6RDV - chains V and Y of the 20 polymer chains in the assembly; structure by electron microscopy, 3.10 A resolution.

Chain V:
Name: ATP synthase subunit alpha
From: Polytomella sp. Pringsheim 198.80
UniProtKB: A0ZW40 (A0ZW40_9CHLO); numbering as in UniProt (aligned over 1-562)
Chain sequence (562 residues; each row starts with the number of its first residue):
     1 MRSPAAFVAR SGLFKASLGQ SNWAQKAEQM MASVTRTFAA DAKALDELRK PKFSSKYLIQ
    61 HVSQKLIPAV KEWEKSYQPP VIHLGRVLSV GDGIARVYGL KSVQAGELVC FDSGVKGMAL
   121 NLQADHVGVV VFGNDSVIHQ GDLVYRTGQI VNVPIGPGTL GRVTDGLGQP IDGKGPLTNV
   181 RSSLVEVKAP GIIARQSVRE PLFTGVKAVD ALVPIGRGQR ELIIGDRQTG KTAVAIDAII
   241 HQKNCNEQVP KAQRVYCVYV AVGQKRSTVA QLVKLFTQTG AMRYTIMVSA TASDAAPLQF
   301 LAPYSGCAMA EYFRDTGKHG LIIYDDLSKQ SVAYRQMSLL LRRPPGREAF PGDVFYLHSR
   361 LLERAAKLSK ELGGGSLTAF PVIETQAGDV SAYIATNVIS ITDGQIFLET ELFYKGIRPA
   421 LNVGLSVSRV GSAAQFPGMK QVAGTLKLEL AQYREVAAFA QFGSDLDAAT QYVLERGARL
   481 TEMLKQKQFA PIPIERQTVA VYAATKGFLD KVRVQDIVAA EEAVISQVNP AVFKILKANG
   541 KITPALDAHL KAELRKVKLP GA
Not modelled in the structure: 1-42
Construct notes: conflict R266 (Lys in A0ZW40)
Ion coordination: Mg2+: T232 (together with ATP)
Ligand contacts: ATP (adenosine-5'-triphosphate): D226, R227, Q228, T229, G230, K231, T232, A233, F413, R418, P419, Q486, K487, Q488

Chain Y:
Name: ATP synthase subunit beta
From: Polytomella sp. Pringsheim 198.80
Notes: EC 7.1.2.2
UniProtKB: A0ZW41 (A0ZW41_9CHLO); numbering as in UniProt (aligned over 1-574)
Chain sequence (574 residues; numbered 1 to 574; the number before each row is that of its first residue):
     1 MALRYAAGLA KNVVQRQGAS LNIARAFAAE PAPAIDAGYV SQVIGPVVDV RFDGELPSIL
    61 SSLEVEGHSV RLVLEVAQHM GDNTVRCIAM DSTDGLVRGQ KVVDTGSPIK VPVGRGTLGR
   121 IMNVIGEPVD EQGPIDAADI WSIHREAPEF TEQSTEQEIL VTGIKVVDLL APYQRGGKIG
   181 LFGGAGVGKT VLIMELINNV AKAHGGFSVF AGVGERTREG NDLYREMIES GVIKLGAERG
   241 NSKCTLVYGQ MNEPPGARAR VALTGLTVAE YFRDIEGQDV LLFVDNIFRF TQANSEVSAL
   301 LGRIPSAVGY QPTLATDLGG LQERITTTTK GSITSVQAVY VPADDLTDPA PATTFAHLDA
   361 TTVLSRSIAE LGIYPAVDPL DSTSRMLNPN VIGAEHYNVA RGVQKVLQDY KNLQDIIAIL
   421 GMDELSEEDK LTVARARKIQ RFLSQPFQVA EVFTGTPGKY VDLADTISGF QGVLTGKYDD
   481 LPEMAFYMVG DIKEVKEKAD KMAKDIASRK EADNKKVSEE LKDIPSLDKL VSEIKEVVIE
   541 EDDGLEEDFK AEALSSETVV LNEEGKSVPL PKKN
Not modelled in the structure: 1-35, 557-574
Construct notes: conflict A350 (Gly in A0ZW41), L387 (Arg in A0ZW41)
Ion coordination: Mg2+: T190 (together with ADP)
Ligand contacts:
  - ADP (adenosine-5'-diphosphate): G184, A185, G186, V187, G188, K189, T190, V191, R216, Y374, P375, F447, A450, F453, T454
  - ATP (adenosine-5'-triphosphate): S384, R385, L387, N388, Y397

Chain V / chain Y interface:
Pairs across the interface - 89 pairs, chain V then chain Y:
  L88(V) with G81(Y)
  S89(V) with H79(Y); M80(Y), hydrogen bond (side chain-backbone)
  V90(V) with I59(Y), hydrophobic; Q78(Y); H79(Y), hydrogen bond (backbone-backbone)
  G91(V) with I59(Y); Q78(Y)
  D92(V) with Q78(Y); R303(Y), salt bridge
  D135(V) with I59(Y)
  S136(V) with S58(Y); I59(Y); L60(Y)
  H139(V) with L56(Y); S58(Y); H79(Y)
  Q140(V) with L56(Y); H79(Y), hydrogen bond (backbone-side chain); G81(Y), hydrogen bond (side chain-backbone); N83(Y), hydrogen bond (side chain-backbone)
  I171(V) with F150(Y); T151(Y)
  R227(V) with L346(Y); F355(Y); D381(Y), salt bridge
  Q228(V) with T383(Y)
  K265(V) with K178(Y); E323(Y); H357(Y), hydrogen bond (side chain-backbone); L358(Y); D359(Y), salt bridge
  R266(V) with A147(Y); E149(Y); F150(Y); Q153(Y); E323(Y), hydrogen bond (backbone-side chain)
  S267(V) with Q153(Y), hydrogen bond; T326(Y)
  T268(V) with R385(Y)
  V269(V) with F150(Y), hydrophobic
  A270(V) with F150(Y); T155(Y)
  Q271(V) with T155(Y); Q157(Y), hydrogen bond
  V273(V) with F150(Y), hydrophobic
  K274(V) with T155(Y)
  A292(V) with G319(Y); E323(Y); H357(Y)
  S293(V) with A147(Y); E323(Y)
  D294(V) with T316(Y)
  K329(V) with A356(Y)
  R335(V) with S306(Y); A307(Y)
  Q336(V) with P312(Y); T313(Y); T316(Y), hydrogen bond
  L339(V) with I304(Y); P305(Y); S306(Y); P312(Y), hydrophobic
  L340(V) with T313(Y)
  R342(V) with G302(Y)
  R343(V) with I304(Y)
  E348(V) with A307(Y)
  A349(V) with S306(Y); A307(Y)
  Q386(V) with T347(Y)
  A387(V) with T347(Y)
  Y414(V) with L380(Y), hydrogen bond (side chain-backbone); D381(Y); Q404(Y); K405(Y); Q408(Y)
  K415(V) with K405(Y), hydrogen bond (backbone-side chain); Q408(Y); N412(Y)
  G416(V) with R401(Y)
  R418(V) with R401(Y); Q404(Y), hydrogen bond
  Q461(V) with L413(Y); I416(Y); E424(Y); D429(Y)
  F462(V) with I416(Y), hydrophobic; E424(Y)
  S464(V) with S426(Y)
Also at the interface, not in a pair above, chain V (53 interface residues in all): I138, V163, D172, Q264, A296, V332, P345, E384, E411, A458, Q488
Also at the interface, not in a pair above, chain Y (65 interface residues in all): P57, A77, D82, T84, P148, E156, A315, G320, A352, T361, V363, N388, Y397, L420, L425

Summary:
53 residues of chain V and 65 residues of chain Y are in contact; the contacts include 13 hydrogen bonds and 3
salt bridges. Polar contacts include D92(V)-R303(Y), R227(V)-D381(Y) and K265(V)-D359(Y). ATP is bound between
chain V and chain Y. Ligands of chain Y: ADP.
Chain V is ATP synthase subunit alpha and chain Y is ATP synthase subunit beta, both from Polytomella sp.
Pringsheim 198.80; the structure, Cryo-EM structure of Polytomella F-ATP synthase, Rotary substate 1E,
focussed refinement of F1 head and rotor, was determined by electron microscopy together with 6RD4, 6RD5,
6RD6, 6RD7, 6RD8, 6RD9 and 46 further entries from the same study.
